Entry 9ODS (X-ray diffraction, 2.61 A resolution); this record covers chain A.

# Chain A
Name: Protein cereblon
Source organism: Homo sapiens
Notes: fragment: TBD domain
Reference sequence: Q96SW2 (CRBN_HUMAN); residues 319-426 here = UniProt positions 319-426
Amino-acid sequence (111 residues; row label = number of the first residue in the row):
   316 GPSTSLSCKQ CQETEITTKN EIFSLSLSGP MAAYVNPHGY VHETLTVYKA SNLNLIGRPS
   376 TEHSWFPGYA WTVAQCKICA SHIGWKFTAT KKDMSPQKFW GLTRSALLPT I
Unresolved in the structure: 316-318
Sequence notes: expression tag (316-318); conflict Ser-322 (Cys in Q96SW2), Ser-343 (Cys in Q96SW2), Ser-366 (Cys in Q96SW2)
Ion coordination: Zn2+: Cys-323, Cys-326, Cys-391, Cys-394
Residues lining bound ligands: A1CAW ((1P)-1-[(4S)-8H-spiro[furo[2,3-c]imidazo[1,2-a]pyridine-7,4'-piperidin]-3-yl]pyrimidine-2,4(1H,3H)-dione): Asn-351, Pro-352, His-353, His-357, Glu-377, His-378, Ser-379, Trp-380, Trp-386, Trp-400, Phe-402

# Overview
Chain A binds compound A1CAW. Cys-323, Cys-326, Cys-391 and Cys-394 form the Zn2+ site.
Chain A is Protein cereblon (Homo sapiens); the structure, Structure of CRBN TBD bound to compound C3, was
determined by X-ray diffraction (same publication as 9ODR).
